4Q9U - chains D and E of the 8 polymer chains in the assembly; structure by X-ray diffraction, 4.62 A resolution (low resolution: residue-level contacts below are approximate; hydrogen-bond / salt-bridge calls are withheld).

[Chain D]
Protein: Rab GTPase-binding effector protein 1
From: Homo sapiens
UniProt: Q15276 (RABE1_HUMAN); residue numbers follow UniProt; this construct covers 552-642
Sequence (92 residues; row label = number of the first residue in the row):
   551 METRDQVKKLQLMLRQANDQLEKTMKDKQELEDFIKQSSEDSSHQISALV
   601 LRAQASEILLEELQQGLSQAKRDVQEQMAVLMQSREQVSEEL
Disordered / not traced: 551-557, 633-642
Construct notes: expression tag (551)
Reported in the primary citation:
  - mutagenesis - N568A/E572A/Q579A/E582A, I608A/D623A: unchanged catalytic activity with Rab5 GDP/GTP exchange factor (chain E)
  - mutagenesis - E607K, I608D: unchanged binding to Rab5 GDP/GTP exchange factor (chain E)

[Chain E]
Protein: Rab5 GDP/GTP exchange factor
From: Homo sapiens
Notes: engineered mutation(s): 393-407 deletion mutant
UniProt: Q9UJ41 (RABX5_HUMAN); aligned to UniProt positions 132-440 over residues 132-440 (the alignment contains insertions or deletions, so no single offset holds)
Sequence (317 residues; each row starts with the number of its first residue):
   124 MGHHHHHHSIETDRVSKEFIEFLKTFHKTGQEIYKQTKLFLEGMHYKRDL
   174 SIEEQSECAQDFYHNVAERMQTRGKVPPERVEKIMDQIEKYIMTRLYKYV
   224 FCPETTDDEKKDLAIQKRIRALRWVTPQMLCVPVNEDIPEVSDMVVKAIT
   274 DIIEMDSKRVPRDKLACITKCSKHIFNAIKITKNEPASADDFLPTLIYIV
   324 LKGNPPRLQSNIQYITRFCNPSRLMTGEDGYYFTNLCCAVAFIEKLDAQS
   374 LNLSQEDFDRYMSGQTSPRKQMYKNLDLLSQLNERQERIMNEAKKLEKDL
   424 IDWTDGIAREVQDIVEK
Disordered / not traced: 124-133, 310-317, 438-440
Construct notes: expression tag (124-131)
Swiss-Prot annotation at these positions:
  - modified residue: Ser132 (Phosphoserine), Lys151 (N6-acetyllysine), Lys170 (N6-acetyllysine), Ser373 (Phosphoserine), Ser377 (Phosphoserine), Ser390 (Phosphoserine)
Reported in the primary citation:
  - catalytic residues: Asp313 (citing earlier work)

[How chain D and chain E interact]
Contacting residue pairs (16; chain D residue first):
  Ile608(D) - Asp266(E)
  Ile608(D) - Val269(E)
  Glu612(D) - Val269(E)
  Glu612(D) - Thr273(E)
  Gln619(D) - Glu277(E)
  Asp623(D) - Glu277(E)
  Asp623(D) - Ser280(E)
  Glu626(D) - Lys281(E)
  Gln627(D) - Arg282(E)
  Met628(D) - Arg137(E)
  Ala629(D) - Arg137(E)
  Val630(D) - Glu134(E)
  Val630(D) - Thr217(E)
  Leu631(D) - Glu134(E)
  Met632(D) - Asp136(E)
  Met632(D) - Arg137(E)
Other interface residues (no listed pair), chain E (12 interface residues in all): Val138
From the paper, about this interface:
  - interface residues, chain D: Ile608(D), Asp623(D)
  - hot spots on chain D (mutagenesis) - L599D, L610D, L613D, L617D: abolished binding to Rab5 GDP/GTP exchange factor (chain E)
  - hot spots on chain D (mutagenesis) - V624D: decreased binding to Rab5 GDP/GTP exchange factor (chain E)
  - interface residues, chain E: Val269(E), Ser280(E)

[Overview]
The interface between chain D and chain E involves 11 residues on one side and 12 on the other. From the
paper: the catalytic residue Asp313(E); L599D, L610D and L613D of chain D, among others, abolish binding to
Rab5 GDP/GTP exchange factor (chain E); 9 substitutions were tested in all.
Here chain D is Rab GTPase-binding effector protein 1 and chain E is Rab5 GDP/GTP exchange factor, both from
Homo sapiens. Entry 4Q9U (Crystal structure of the Rab5, Rabex-5delta and Rabaptin-5C21 complex) was
determined by X-ray diffraction together with 4N3X, 4N3Y and 4N3Z from the same study.
